PDB entry 5IIM | X-ray diffraction, 1.94 A resolution | chains A and P of the 4 polymer chains in the assembly

== Chain A ==
Name: DNA polymerase lambda
Organism: Homo sapiens
Notes: EC 2.7.7.7, 4.2.99.-
Reference sequence: Q9UGP5 (DPOLL_HUMAN); numbering as in UniProt (aligned over 242-575)
Chain sequence (334 residues; each row starts with the number of its first residue):
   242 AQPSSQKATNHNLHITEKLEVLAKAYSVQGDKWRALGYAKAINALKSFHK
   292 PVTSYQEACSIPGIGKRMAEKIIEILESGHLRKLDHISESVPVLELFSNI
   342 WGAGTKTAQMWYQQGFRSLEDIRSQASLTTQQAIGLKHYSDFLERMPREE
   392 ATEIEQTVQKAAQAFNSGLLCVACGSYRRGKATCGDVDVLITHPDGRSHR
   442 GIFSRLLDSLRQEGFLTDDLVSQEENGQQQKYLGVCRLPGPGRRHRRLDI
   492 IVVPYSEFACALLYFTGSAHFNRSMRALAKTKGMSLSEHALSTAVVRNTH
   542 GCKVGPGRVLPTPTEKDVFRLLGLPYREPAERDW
Not modelled in the structure: 242-249
Ion coordination: Na+ site 1: Ser339, Ile341, Ala344 (shared with DA5(P) of chain P); Na+ site 2: Asp427, Asp429 (together with DUP)
Small-molecule neighbours: DUP (2'-deoxyuridine 5'-alpha,beta-imido-triphosphate): Arg386, Gly416, Ser417, Arg420, Cys425, Gly426, Asp427, Asp429, Tyr505, Phe506, Thr507, Gly508, Ser509, Ala510, Asn513
From the paper describing this entry:
  - binding site for the 6-nt DNA strand (chain P): Tyr505
  - binding site for the 11-nt DNA strand: Arg517
  - conformationally variable residues (side-chain flip): Glu529
  - mutagenesis - E529A: increased catalytic activity on 8-oxo-dG:dA
  - mutagenesis - R514L: decreased catalytic activity on all substrates tested
  - mutagenesis - E529A (2.2-fold): decreased catalytic activity on 8-oxo-dG:dC
  - specificity-determining residues: Glu529

== Chain P ==
Molecule: 6-nt DNA strand
Sequence (6 nucleotides; row label = number of the first residue in the row):
     1 CAGTAA
Ion coordination: Na+: DA5 (shared with Ser339(A), Ile341(A), Ala344(A) of chain A)

== How chain A and chain P interact ==
Contacting residue pairs (18):
  Ile341(A) - DA5(P)  phosphate contact
  Trp342(A) - DA5(P)  hydrogen bond to the phosphate
  Trp342(A) - DA6(P)  hydrogen bond to the phosphate
  Gly343(A) - DT4(P)  phosphate contact
  Gly343(A) - DA5(P)  hydrogen bond to the phosphate
  Ala344(A) - DT4(P)  phosphate contact
  Ala344(A) - DA5(P)  phosphate contact
  Gly345(A) - DT4(P)  hydrogen bond to the phosphate
  Thr346(A) - DT4(P)  hydrogen bond to the phosphate
  Lys347(A) - DG3(P)  phosphate contact
  Lys347(A) - DT4(P)  hydrogen bond to the phosphate
  Thr348(A) - DT4(P)  hydrogen bond to the phosphate
  Asp429(A) - DA6(P)  phosphate contact
  Leu474(A) - DA6(P)  sugar contact
  Arg488(A) - DA6(P)  salt bridge to the phosphate
  Asp490(A) - DA6(P)  phosphate contact
  Tyr505(A) - DA6(P)  hydrogen bond to the base
  Phe506(A) - DA6(P)  phosphate contact
Interface residues without a listed pair, chain A (15 interface residues in all): Lys472

== Overview ==
15 residues of chain A face 4 of chain P across their interface, with 8 hydrogen bonds and 1 salt bridge.
Polar pairs include Tyr505(A)-DA6(P), Trp342(A)-DA5(P) and Trp342(A)-DA6(P). The paper reports a binding site
for the 6-nt DNA strand (chain P) at Tyr505(A); E529A of chain A increases catalytic activity on 8-oxo-dG:dA.
Here chain A is DNA polymerase lambda (Homo sapiens) and chain P is a 6-nt DNA strand. Entry 5IIM (Crystal
structure of the pre-catalytic ternary extension complex of DNA polymerase lambda with an 8-oxo-dG:dA
base-pair) was determined by X-ray diffraction (same publication as 5III, 5IIJ, 5IIK, 5IIL, 5IIN and 5IIO).
